PDB entry 9E2Z | electron microscopy, 2.60 A resolution | chains 6 and G of the 13 polymer chains in the assembly

[Chain 6]
Molecule: DNA replication licensing factor MCM6
Source organism: Homo sapiens
Notes: EC 3.6.4.12
UniProtKB: Q14566 (MCM6_HUMAN); numbering as in UniProt (aligned over 1-821)
Chain sequence (821 residues; each row starts with the number of its first residue):
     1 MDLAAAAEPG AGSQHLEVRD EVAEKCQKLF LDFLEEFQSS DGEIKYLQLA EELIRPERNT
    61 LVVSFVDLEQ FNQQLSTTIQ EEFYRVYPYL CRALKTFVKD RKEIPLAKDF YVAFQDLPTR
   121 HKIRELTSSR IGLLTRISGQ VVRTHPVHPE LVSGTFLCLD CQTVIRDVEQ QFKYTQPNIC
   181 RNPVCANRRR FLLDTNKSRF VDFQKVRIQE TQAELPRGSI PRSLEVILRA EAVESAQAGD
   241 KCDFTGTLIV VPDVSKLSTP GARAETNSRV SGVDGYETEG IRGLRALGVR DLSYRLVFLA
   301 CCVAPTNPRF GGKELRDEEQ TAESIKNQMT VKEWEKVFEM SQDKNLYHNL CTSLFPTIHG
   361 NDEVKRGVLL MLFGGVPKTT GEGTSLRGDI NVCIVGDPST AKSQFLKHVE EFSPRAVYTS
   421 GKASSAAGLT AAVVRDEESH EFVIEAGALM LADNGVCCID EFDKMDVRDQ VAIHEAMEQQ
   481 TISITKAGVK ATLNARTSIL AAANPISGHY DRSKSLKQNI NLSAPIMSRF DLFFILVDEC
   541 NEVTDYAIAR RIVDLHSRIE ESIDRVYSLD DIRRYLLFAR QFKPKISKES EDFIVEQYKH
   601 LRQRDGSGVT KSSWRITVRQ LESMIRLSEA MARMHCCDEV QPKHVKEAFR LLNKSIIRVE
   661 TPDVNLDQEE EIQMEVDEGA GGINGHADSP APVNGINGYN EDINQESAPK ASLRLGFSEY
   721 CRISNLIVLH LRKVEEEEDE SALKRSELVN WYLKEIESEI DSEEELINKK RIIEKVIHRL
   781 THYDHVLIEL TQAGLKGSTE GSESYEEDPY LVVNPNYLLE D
Not modelled in the structure: 1-16, 267-278, 309-318, 606-612, 663-821
Metal / ion sites: Zn2+: Cys158, Cys161, Cys180, Cys185; Mg2+: Ser403 (together with ATP)
Small-molecule neighbours:
  - ADP (adenosine-5'-diphosphate): Leu386, Glu478, Gln479, Arg529, Val618, Arg619, Glu622
  - ATP (adenosine-5'-triphosphate): Thr357, Ile358, His359, Asn361, Asp397, Pro398, Ser399, Thr400, Ala401, Lys402, Ser403, Gln404, Glu461, Ile548, Ile552
Curated features (UniProtKB/Swiss-Prot):
  - motif: Ser528 to Asp531 (Arginine finger)
  - binding site (ATP): His359, Ser399, Thr400, Ala401, Lys402, Ser403, Asn504
  - binding site (ADP): Arg619, Glu622
  - modified residue: Met1 (N-acetylmethionine), Ser13 (Phosphoserine), Ser219 (Phosphoserine), Ser271 (Phosphoserine), Thr278 (Phosphothreonine), Lys643 (N6-acetyllysine), Ser689 (Phosphoserine), Ser762 (Phosphoserine), Thr791 (Phosphothreonine)
  - natural variant: Pro149 (P149S: Found in a patient with mild developmental delay and autism spectrum disorder; uncertain significance), Cys158 (C158Y: Found in patients with microcephaly, developmental delay, typical facial characteristics, endocrine disorders, feeding difficulties and urogenital anomalies; uncertain significance), Asp202 (D202G: Found in a patient with intra-uterine growth restriction, developmental delay and autism spectrum disorder; uncertain significance), Gly239 (G239S: Found in a patient with endocrine disorders, developmental regression, autism spectrum disorder and epilepsy; uncertain significance)
  - mutagenesis: Glu757 (E757A/D: Impairs interaction with CTD1), Glu763 (E763A/D: Impairs interaction with CTD1), Leu766 (L766A: Impairs interaction with CTD1)

[Chain G]
Molecule: Lagging strand DNA template
Source organism: synthetic construct
Sequence (13 nucleotides; row label = number of the first residue in the row):
     1 AAGCAGATAT CAC

[How chain 6 and chain G interact]
Contacting residue pairs - 5 pairs, chain 6 then chain G:
  Arg189(6) with DG6(G), salt bridge to the phosphate
  Ser258(6) with DA5(G), hydrogen bond to the phosphate
  Gly288(6) with DC4(G), phosphate contact
  Val289(6) with DC4(G), hydrogen bond to the phosphate
  Arg290(6) with DC4(G), salt bridge to the phosphate
Also at the interface, not in a pair above, chain G (4 interface residues in all): DG3

[Overview]
5 residues of chain 6 and 4 residues of chain G are in contact, with 2 hydrogen bonds and 2 salt bridges.
Polar contacts include Ser258(6)-DA5(G), Val289(6)-DC4(G) and Arg189(6)-DG6(G). Chain 6 binds ADP and ATP.
Chain 6 is DNA replication licensing factor MCM6 (Homo sapiens) and chain G is Lagging strand DNA template
(synthetic construct); the structure, Cryo-EM structure of human CMG helicase stalled at G4-containing DNA
template, was determined by electron microscopy (same publication as 9E2W, 9E2Y and 9E2X).
